PDB entry 4YY0 | X-ray diffraction, 2.59 A resolution | chains D and F of the 6 polymer chains in the assembly

Chain D (and F):
Name: HA2
Source organism: unidentified influenza virus
Notes: chain F of this document is another copy of the same molecule, construct and numbering; everything in this record applies to it too
Sequence (159 residues; each row starts with the number of its first residue):
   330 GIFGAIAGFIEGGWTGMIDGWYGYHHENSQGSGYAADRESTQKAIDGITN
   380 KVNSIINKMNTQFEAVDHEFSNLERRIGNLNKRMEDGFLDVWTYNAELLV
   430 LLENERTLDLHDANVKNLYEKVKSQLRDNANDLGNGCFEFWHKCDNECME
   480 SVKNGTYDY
Cystine bridges: Cys473-Cys477
Covalently attached groups: N-acetylglucosamine (NAG) linked to Asn483

Interface between chain D and chain F:
Residue-residue contacts (48; chain D residue first):
  Phe332(D) with Ile331(F); Phe332(F), hydrophobic
  Lys387(D) with Tyr423(F); Glu426(F), salt bridge
  Met388(D) with Tyr423(F)
  Thr390(D) with Asp419(F)
  Phe392(D) with Arg412(F)
  Glu393(D) with Arg412(F), hydrogen bond (backbone-side chain)
  Ala394(D) with Arg412(F)
  Val395(D) with Asn408(F); Arg412(F)
  His397(D) with Arg405(F); Asn408(F)
  Glu398(D) with Arg405(F), hydrogen bond (backbone-side chain)
  Phe399(D) with Arg405(F)
  Glu403(D) with Arg405(F), salt bridge
  Ile406(D) with Ile406(F), hydrophobic
  Leu409(D) with Leu409(F), hydrophobic
  Asn410(D) with Leu409(F); Arg412(F), hydrogen bond
  Met413(D) with Leu409(F), hydrophobic; Arg412(F); Met413(F), hydrophobic
  Glu414(D) with Arg412(F), salt bridge
  Phe417(D) with Met413(F); Gly416(F); Phe417(F)
  Trp421(D) with Val420(F), hydrophobic; Tyr423(F), hydrophobic
  Asn424(D) with Tyr423(F); Asn424(F)
  Leu428(D) with Tyr423(F); Leu427(F), hydrophobic
  Leu431(D) with Leu431(F), hydrophobic
  Arg435(D) with Leu431(F); Glu434(F), salt bridge; Arg435(F)
  Leu439(D) with Ile331(F), hydrophobic
  Ala442(D) with Ile331(F)
  Lys445(D) with Lys445(F)
  Asn446(D) with Gly330(F), hydrogen bond (side chain-backbone); Ile331(F), hydrogen bond (side chain-backbone); Phe332(F); Gly333(F)
  Ser453(D) with Gly463(F)
  Arg456(D) with Asp461(F), hydrogen bond (side chain-backbone); Leu462(F), hydrogen bond (side chain-backbone); Gly463(F)
Interface residues without a listed pair, chain D (33 interface residues in all): Ser383, Gln391, Val420, Glu432
Interface residues without a listed pair, chain F (27 interface residues in all): Leu430, Asp438

In short:
33 residues of chain D and 27 residues of chain F are in contact, with 7 hydrogen bonds and 4 salt bridges.
Among the polar pairs are Lys387(D)-Glu426(F), Glu403(D)-Arg405(F) and Glu414(D)-Arg412(F).
N-acetylglucosamine is covalently linked to Asn483(D).
Both chains are HA2 (unidentified influenza virus). Entry 4YY0 (The structure of hemagglutinin from a H6N1
influenza virus (A/chicken/Taiwan/A2837/2013)) was determined by X-ray diffraction.
